Entry 2ICE (X-ray diffraction, 3.10 A resolution); this record covers chains A and S of the 4 polymer chains in the assembly.

Chain A:
Protein: Complement C3 beta chain
Source organism: Homo sapiens
UniProtKB: P01024 (CO3_HUMAN); residues 1-642 here correspond to UniProt positions 23-664 (UniProt number = residue number + 22)
Amino-acid sequence (642 residues; numbered 1 to 642; the number before each row is that of its first residue):
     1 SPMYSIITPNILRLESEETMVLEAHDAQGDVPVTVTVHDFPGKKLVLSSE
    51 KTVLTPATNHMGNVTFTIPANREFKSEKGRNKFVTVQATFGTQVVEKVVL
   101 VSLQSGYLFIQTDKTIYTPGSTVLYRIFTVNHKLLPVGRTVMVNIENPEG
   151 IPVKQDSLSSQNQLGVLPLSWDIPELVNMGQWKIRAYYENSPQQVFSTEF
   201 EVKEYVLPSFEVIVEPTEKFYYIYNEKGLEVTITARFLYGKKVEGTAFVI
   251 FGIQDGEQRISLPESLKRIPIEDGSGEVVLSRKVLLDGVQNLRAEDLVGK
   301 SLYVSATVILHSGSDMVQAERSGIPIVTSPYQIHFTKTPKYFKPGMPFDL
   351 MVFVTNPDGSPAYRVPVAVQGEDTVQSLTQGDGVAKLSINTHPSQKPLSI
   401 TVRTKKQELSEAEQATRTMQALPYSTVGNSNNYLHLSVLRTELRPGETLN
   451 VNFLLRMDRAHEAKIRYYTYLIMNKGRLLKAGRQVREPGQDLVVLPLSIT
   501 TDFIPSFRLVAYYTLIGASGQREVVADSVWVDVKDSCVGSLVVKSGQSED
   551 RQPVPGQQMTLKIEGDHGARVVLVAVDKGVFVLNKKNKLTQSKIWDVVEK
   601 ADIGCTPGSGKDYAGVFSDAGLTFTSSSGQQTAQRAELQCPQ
Curated features (UniProtKB/Swiss-Prot):
  - site: Ser519, Gly520 (Microbial infection: Cleavage)
  - modified residue (Phosphoserine): Ser16, Ser48, Ser275, Ser281
  - glycosylation: Asn63 (N-linked (GlcNAc...) asparagine)
Disulfide bonds: Cys605-Cys640
Covalent attachments: N-acetylglucosamine (NAG) linked to Asn63
Metal / ion sites: Ca2+: Pro505, Asp532, Val533, Asp535

Chain S:
Protein: V-set and immunoglobulin domain-containing protein 4
Source organism: Homo sapiens
UniProtKB: Q9Y279 (VSIG4_HUMAN); residues 0-118 here correspond to UniProt positions 19-137 (UniProt number = residue number + 19)
Amino-acid sequence (119 residues; numbered 0 to 118; the number before each row is that of its first residue; numbering starts at 0):
     0 GRPILEVPESVTGPWKGDVNLPCTYDPLQGYTQVLVKWLVQRGSDPVTIF
    50 LRDSSGDHIQQAKYQGRLHVSHKVPGDVSLQLSTLEMDDRSHYTCEVTWQ
   100 TPDGNQVVRDKITELRVQK
Disulfide bonds: Cys22-Cys94

Chain A / chain S interface:
Pairs across the interface - 30 pairs, chain A then chain S:
  Ile213(A) with Asp87(S)
  Thr217(A) with Arg89(S)
  Lys219(A) with Gly42(S)
  Thr232(A) with Met86(S)
  Thr234(A) with Asp87(S)
  Arg236(A) with Lys62(S); Glu85(S), salt bridge; Asp87(S), salt bridge
  Lys242(A) with Glu85(S), salt bridge
  Asp273(A) with Lys15(S)
  Glu277(A) with Lys118(S), salt bridge
  Tyr363(A) with Ile111(S)
  Arg364(A) with Glu8(S), salt bridge
  Arg444(A) with Glu95(S), salt bridge; Val107(S); Asp109(S), salt bridge
  Glu447(A) with Arg108(S), salt bridge
  Lys534(A) with Asp109(S), salt bridge
  Val543(A) with Gln59(S)
  Lys544(A) with Leu50(S); Asp52(S), salt bridge; Ser54(S); Gln59(S)
  Ser545(A) with His57(S)
  Glu549(A) with Ser54(S); Gly55(S); Asp56(S); His57(S), salt bridge
  Lys562(A) with Ser54(S)
  Ser592(A) with Asp44(S), hydrogen bond
Other interface residues (no listed pair), chain A (25 interface residues in all): Ser275, Val542, Asp550, Arg551, Gln552
Other interface residues (no listed pair), chain S (23 interface residues in all): Gln64

Overview:
Chain A and chain S form an interface of 25 and 23 residues respectively; the contacts include 1 hydrogen bond
and 11 salt bridges. Among the polar pairs are Arg236(A)-Glu85(S), Arg236(A)-Asp87(S) and Lys242(A)-Glu85(S).
Covalently linked N-acetylglucosamine: at Asn63(A).
Chain A is Complement C3 beta chain and chain S is V-set and immunoglobulin domain-containing protein 4, both
from Homo sapiens; the structure, CRIg bound to C3c, was determined by X-ray diffraction together with 2ICC
and 2ICF from the same study.
